7TFI - chains C and D of the 10 polymer chains in the assembly; structure by electron microscopy, 3.41 A resolution.

[Chain C]
Name: Replication factor C subunit 3
From: Saccharomyces cerevisiae
UniProt: P38629 (RFC3_YEAST); numbering as in UniProt (aligned over 1-340)
Sequence (340 residues; each row starts with the number of its first residue):
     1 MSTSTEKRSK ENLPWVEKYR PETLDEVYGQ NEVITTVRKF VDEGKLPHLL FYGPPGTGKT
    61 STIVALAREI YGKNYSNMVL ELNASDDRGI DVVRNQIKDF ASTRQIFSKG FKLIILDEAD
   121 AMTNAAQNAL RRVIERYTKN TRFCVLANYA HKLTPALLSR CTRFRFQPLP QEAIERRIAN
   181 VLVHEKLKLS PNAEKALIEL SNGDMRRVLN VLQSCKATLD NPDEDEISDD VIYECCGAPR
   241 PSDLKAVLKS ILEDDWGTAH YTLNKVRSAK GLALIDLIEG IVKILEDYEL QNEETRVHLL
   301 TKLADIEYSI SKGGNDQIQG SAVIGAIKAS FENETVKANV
Disordered / not traced: 1-5, 336-340
Ion coordination: Mg2+: D117 (together with ATP-gamma-S)
Ligand contacts:
  - ATP-gamma-S (AGS; phosphothiophosphoric acid-adenylate ester), molecule 1: V16, Y19, R20, P21, E26, V27, Y28, Q30, P54, P55, G56, T57, G58, K59, T60, S61, D117, N148, L169, R177, M205, R206, L209
  - ATP-gamma-S (AGS), molecule 2: R131, E135, A156, R160
UniProt features mapped onto this chain:
  - binding site (ATP): V16 to Y19, R20, Y28, G53 to S61, N148, R206
  - modified residue: S2 (N-acetylserine)

[Chain D]
Name: Replication factor C subunit 2
From: Saccharomyces cerevisiae
UniProt: P40348 (RFC2_YEAST); residue numbers follow UniProt; this construct covers 1-353
Sequence (353 residues; row label = number of the first residue in the row):
     1 MFEGFGPNKK RKISKLAAEQ SLAQQPWVEK YRPKNLDEVT AQDHAVTVLK KTLKSANLPH
    61 MLFYGPPGTG KTSTILALTK ELYGPDLMKS RILELNASDE RGISIVREKV KNFARLTVSK
   121 PSKHDLENYP CPPYKIIILD EADSMTADAQ SALRRTMETY SGVTRFCLIC NYVTRIIDPL
   181 ASRCSKFRFK ALDASNAIDR LRFISEQENV KCDDGVLERI LDISAGDLRR GITLLQSASK
   241 GAQYLGDGKN ITSTQVEELA GVVPHDILIE IVEKVKSGDF DEIKKYVNTF MKSGWSAASV
   301 VNQLHEYYIT NDNFDTNFKN QISWLLFTTD SRLNNGTNEH IQLLNLLVKI SQL
Disordered / not traced: 1-22
Ion coordination: Mg2+: T72 (together with ATP-gamma-S)
Ligand contacts:
  - ATP-gamma-S (AGS; phosphothiophosphoric acid-adenylate ester), molecule 1: V28, E29, Y31, R32, P33, E38, V39, T40, A41, Q42, P67, G68, T69, G70, K71, T72, S73, N171, L192, R200, L228, R229, I232
  - ATP-gamma-S (AGS), molecule 2: R154, E158, P179, R183
UniProt features mapped onto this chain:
  - binding site (ATP): V28, R32, G65 to S73, N171, R229
  - modified residue: M1 (N-acetylmethionine)

[Interface between chain C and chain D]
Contacting residue pairs (85):
  E6(C) with V163(D)
  K7(C) with T117(D), hydrogen bond; V118(D); P133(D); G162(D)
  R8(C) with P133(D)
  E11(C) with N57(D), hydrogen bond (backbone-side chain)
  N12(C) with A56(D); N57(D); P133(D); R165(D), hydrogen bond (backbone-side chain)
  L13(C) with N57(D), hydrogen bond (backbone-side chain); R165(D)
  P14(C) with L58(D); P59(D), hydrophobic; R165(D)
  E17(C) with H60(D), salt bridge; S161(D)
  R20(C) with E158(D), salt bridge
  P55(C) with S182(D)
  T60(C) with E158(D)
  E81(C) with R155(D), salt bridge
  N83(C) with R155(D)
  A84(C) with R107(D); S151(D); A152(D)
  S85(C) with R107(D); K111(D), hydrogen bond; A152(D); T156(D)
  D86(C) with K111(D), salt bridge
  D87(C) with R107(D), salt bridge
  D117(C) with R155(D)
  E118(C) with S151(D); R154(D), salt bridge; R155(D)
  N148(C) with R154(D), hydrogen bond
  D204(C) with S182(D), hydrogen bond
  R206(C) with E158(D), salt bridge; S182(D); R183(D)
  N210(C) with S182(D); R183(D); C184(D); S185(D)
  Q213(C) with N57(D), hydrogen bond (side chain-backbone); P59(D)
  S214(C) with V48(D); S185(D)
  A217(C) with K51(D)
  T218(C) with V48(D)
  L219(C) with K51(D)
  D220(C) with K51(D), hydrogen bond (backbone-side chain)
  G237(C) with R188(D), hydrogen bond (backbone-side chain)
  W256(C) with T316(D); K319(D); N320(D)
  S268(C) with D193(D)
  K270(C) with K190(D)
  G271(C) with R188(D), hydrogen bond (backbone-side chain); K190(D)
  D305(C) with F327(D)
  I306(C) with F327(D), hydrophobic
  S309(C) with F327(D)
  S311(C) with T174(D)
  K312(C) with Y172(D); N334(D); N335(D)
  G313(C) with N334(D), hydrogen bond (backbone-side chain)
  G314(C) with N334(D)
  N315(C) with N302(D); D330(D)
  Q317(C) with H305(D)
  I318(C) with V301(D), hydrophobic; L326(D); F327(D), hydrophobic; D330(D)
  S321(C) with H305(D), hydrogen bond; S323(D), hydrogen bond (backbone-side chain)
  A322(C) with S323(D), hydrogen bond (backbone-side chain); F327(D), hydrophobic
  G325(C) with N320(D), hydrogen bond (backbone-side chain)
  K328(C) with N320(D)
  A329(C) with N320(D)
  E332(C) with N320(D)
Other interface residues (no listed pair), chain C (61 interface residues in all): K18, A121, Y149, P222, E234, C235, H260, L272, A273, K302, Q319
Other interface residues (no listed pair), chain D (53 interface residues in all): H44, T47, T52, T159, D178, P179, F187, I309, W324, S331

[Summary]
61 residues of chain C and 53 residues of chain D are in contact; the contacts include 16 hydrogen bonds and 7
salt bridges. Polar contacts include E17(C)-H60(D), R20(C)-E158(D) and E81(C)-R155(D). One ATP-gamma-S
molecule is bound between chain C and chain D.
Here chain C is Replication factor C subunit 3 and chain D is Replication factor C subunit 2, both from
Saccharomyces cerevisiae. Entry 7TFI (Atomic model of the S. cerevisiae clamp-clamp loader complex PCNA-RFC
bound to DNA with an open ...) was determined by electron microscopy (same publication as 7TFH, 7TFJ, 7TFK and
7TFL).
